4RMV - chain A; structure by X-ray diffraction, 1.46 A resolution.

[Chain A]
Name: Beta-2-microglobulin
From: Homo sapiens
UniProt: P61769 (B2MG_HUMAN); residues 1-99 here correspond to UniProt positions 21-119 (UniProt number = residue number + 20)
Sequence (100 residues; row label = number of the first residue in the row; numbering starts at 0):
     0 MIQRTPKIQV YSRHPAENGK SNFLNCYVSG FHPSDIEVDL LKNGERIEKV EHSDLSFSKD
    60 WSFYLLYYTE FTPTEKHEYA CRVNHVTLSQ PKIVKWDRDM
Disulfide bonds: Cys25-Cys80
Differences from the reference sequence: initiating methionine (0); engineered mutation His76 (Asp96 in P61769)
Swiss-Prot annotation at these positions:
  - modified residue: Gln2 (Pyrrolidone carboxylic acid)
  - glycosylation: Ile1 (N-linked (Glc) (glycation) isoleucine), Lys19 (N-linked (Glc) (glycation) lysine), Lys41 (N-linked (Glc) (glycation) lysine), Lys48 (N-linked (Glc) (glycation) lysine), Lys58 (N-linked (Glc) (glycation) lysine), Lys91 (N-linked (Glc) (glycation) lysine), Lys94 (N-linked (Glc) (glycation) lysine)
What the authors report for this chain:
  - mutagenesis - D76H: decreased stability
  - conformationally variable residues: Arg97 to Met99

[Overview]
The paper reports that D76H reduces stability; conformational variability at Arg97.
Chain A is Beta-2-microglobulin (Homo sapiens); the structure, Crystal structure of the D76H Beta-2
Microglobulin mutant, was determined by X-ray diffraction, deposited together with 5CS7, 5CSB, 5CSG, 4RMU and
4RMW.
